Entry 6ZA3 (X-ray diffraction, 2.05 A resolution); this record covers chains B and E of the 4 polymer chains in the assembly.

# Chain B
Molecule: Transcriptional regulator, GntR family
From: Agrobacterium fabrum str. C58
UniProt: A9CJ36 (A9CJ36_AGRFC); numbering as in UniProt (aligned over 1-244)
Chain sequence (250 residues; numbered 1 to 250; the number before each row is that of its first residue):
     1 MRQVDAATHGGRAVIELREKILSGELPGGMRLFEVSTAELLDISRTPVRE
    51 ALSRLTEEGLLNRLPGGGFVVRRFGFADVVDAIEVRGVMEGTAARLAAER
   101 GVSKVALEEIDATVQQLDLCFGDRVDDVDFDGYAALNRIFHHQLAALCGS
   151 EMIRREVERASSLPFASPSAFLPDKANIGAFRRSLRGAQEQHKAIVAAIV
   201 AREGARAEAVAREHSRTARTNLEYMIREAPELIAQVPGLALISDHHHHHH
Unresolved in the structure: 1-5, 245-250
Sequence notes: expression tag (245-250)
Ion coordination: Zn2+: Asn137, His141, His192, His214
From the paper describing this entry:
  - binding site for the 10-nt DNA strand: His9, Ser44, Thr46
  - binding site for the 10-nt DNA strand (chain E): Arg31, Glu34, Arg45, Arg49
  - specificity-determining residues: Arg45
  - mutagenesis - H141A/H192A/H214A: decreased stability

# Chain E
Molecule: 10-nt DNA strand
From: Agrobacterium fabrum str. C58
Sequence (10 nucleotides; numbered 1 to 10; the number before each row is that of its first residue):
     1 ATGTATACAT

# Chain B / chain E interface
Residue-residue contacts (14; chain B residue first):
  Thr8(B) with DG3(E), phosphate contact; DT4(E), phosphate contact
  His9(B) with DT4(E), salt bridge to the phosphate; DA5(E), salt bridge to the phosphate
  Gly10(B) with DT4(E), hydrogen bond to the phosphate
  Ser44(B) with DT4(E), sugar contact; DA5(E), hydrogen bond to the phosphate
  Arg45(B) with DT6(E), base contact; DA7(E), base contact
  Thr46(B) with DT4(E), base contact; DA5(E), hydrogen bond to the base; DT6(E), hydrogen bond to the base
  Pro47(B) with DT4(E), phosphate contact; DA5(E), phosphate contact
Other interface residues (no listed pair), chain B (8 interface residues in all): Ile43
Other interface residues (no listed pair), chain E (6 interface residues in all): DC8

# Summary
The interface between chain B and chain E involves 8 residues on one side and 6 on the other; the contacts
include 4 hydrogen bonds and 2 salt bridges. Polar contacts include Thr46(B)-DA5(E), Thr46(B)-DT6(E) and
Gly10(B)-DT4(E). From the paper: a binding site for the 10-nt DNA strand (chain E) at Arg31(B), Glu34(B) and
Arg45(B) among others; H141A/H192A/H214A of chain B reduce stability.
Here chain B is Transcriptional regulator, GntR family and chain E is a 10-nt DNA strand, both from
Agrobacterium fabrum str. C58. Entry 6ZA3 (Structure of the transcriptional repressor Atu1419 (VanR) from
agrobacterium fabrum in complex a palindromic DNA (C2221 ...) was determined by X-ray diffraction (same
publication as 6Z74, 6ZA7 and 6ZAB).
